8HBM - chains A and B of the 4 polymer chains in the assembly; structure by X-ray diffraction, 3.30 A resolution.

== Chain A ==
Name: Retinoic acid receptor RXR-alpha
From: Homo sapiens
UniProtKB: P19793 (RXRA_HUMAN); numbering as in UniProt (aligned over 130-212)
Amino-acid sequence (91 residues; row label = number of the first residue in the row):
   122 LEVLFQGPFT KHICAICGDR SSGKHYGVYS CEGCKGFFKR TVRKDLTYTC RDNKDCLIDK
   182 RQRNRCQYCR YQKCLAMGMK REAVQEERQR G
Unresolved in the structure: 122-130, 210-212
Construct notes: expression tag (122-129)
Metal / ion sites: Zn2+ site 1: C135, C138, C152, C155; Zn2+ site 2: C171, C177, C187, C190
Swiss-Prot annotation at these positions:
  - DNA-binding region: C135 to M200 (Nuclear receptor)
  - zinc finger (NR C4-type): C135 to C155, C171 to C195
  - region: K160 to K165 (Nuclear localization signal), K201 to G212 (Hinge)
  - binding site (Zn(2+)): C135, C138, C152, C155, C171, C177, C187, C190
  - modified residue: K145 (N6-acetyllysine)
  - mutagenesis: H133 to K156 (Abolishes acetylation by EP300), K145 (K145R: Abolishes acetylation by EP300, DNA binding and transcriptional activity. Impairs interaction with EP300), F158 to F159 (Abolishes nuclear export), K160 to K165 (Abolishes nuclear localization and transcriptional activity)
From the paper describing this entry:
  - binding site for the 18-nt DNA strand: E153, K156
  - mutagenesis - D140R, R186E: decreased binding to Bile acid receptor (chain B)
  - mutagenesis - D140R, R186E: unchanged stability

== Chain B ==
Name: Bile acid receptor
From: Homo sapiens
UniProtKB: Q96RI1 (NR1H4_HUMAN); residues 117-217 here correspond to UniProt positions 127-227 (UniProt number = residue number + 10)
Amino-acid sequence (109 residues; numbered 109 to 217; the number before each row is that of its first residue):
   109 LEVLFQGPSA GRIKGDELCV VCGDRASGYH YNALTCEGCK GFFRRSITKN AVYKCKNGGN
   169 CVMDMYMRRK CQECRLRKCK EMGMLAECMY TGLLTEIQCK SKRLRKNVK
Unresolved in the structure: 109-123, 197-217
Construct notes: expression tag (109-116)
Metal / ion sites: Zn2+ site 1: C127, C130, C144, C147; Zn2+ site 2: C163, C169, C179, C182
Swiss-Prot annotation at these positions:
  - DNA-binding region: D124 to T199 (Nuclear receptor)
  - zinc finger (NR C4-type): C127 to C147, C163 to C187
  - modified residue: S135 (Phosphoserine), S154 (Phosphoserine), K157 (N6-acetyllysine), K210 (N6-methyllysine), K217 (N6-acetyllysine)
  - cross-link: K122 (Glycyl lysine isopeptide (Lys-Gly) (interchain with G-Cter in SUMO1))
From the paper describing this entry:
  - binding site for the 18-nt DNA strand: E145, R153
  - binding site for the 18-nt DNA strand: K148
  - mutagenesis - D132R: abolished binding to RXR/IR1
  - mutagenesis - D132R, Y174E: decreased binding to IR1
  - mutagenesis - D132R: decreased stability
  - mutagenesis - Y174E: unchanged stability

== How chain A and chain B interact ==
Contacting residue pairs (7; chain A residue first):
  D140(A) with Y174(B), hydrogen bond
  K181(A) with Y174(B)
  R182(A) with M173(B); Y174(B)
  N185(A) with R177(B)
  R186(A) with D132(B), salt bridge; M173(B)
Interface residues without a listed pair, chain A (7 interface residues in all): R141, Q183
Interface residues without a listed pair, chain B (5 interface residues in all): K178
Interface features reported in the paper:
  - specific contacts: D140(A)-Y174(B) (hydrogen bond), R186(A)-D132(B) (salt bridge)
  - interface residues, chain A: K181(A), R182(A)

== In short ==
The interface between chain A and chain B involves 7 residues on one side and 5 on the other, with 1 hydrogen
bond and 1 salt bridge. Polar pairs include R186(A)-D132(B) and D140(A)-Y174(B). The authors report a hydrogen
bond between D140(A) and Y174(B); a salt bridge between R186(A) and D132(B). From the paper: a binding site
for the 18-nt DNA strand at E153(A), K156(A) and E145(B) among others; D140R and R186E of chain A reduce
binding to Bile acid receptor (chain B); 4 substitutions were tested in all.
Chain A is Retinoic acid receptor RXR-alpha and chain B is Bile acid receptor, both from Homo sapiens; the
structure, Structural basis of the farnesoid X receptor/retinoid X receptor heterodimer on inverted repeat
DNA, was determined by X-ray diffraction.
